PDB entry 7VY3 | electron microscopy, 2.63 A resolution | chains L and D of the 25 polymer chains in the assembly

Chain L:
Molecule: Photosynthetic reaction center L subunit
From: Rhodobacter sphaeroides f. sp. denitrificans
Reference sequence: A0A7Z6QV46 (A0A7Z6QV46_CERSP); residues 1-281 here correspond to UniProt positions 2-282 (UniProt number = residue number + 1)
Amino-acid sequence (281 residues; row label = number of the first residue in the row):
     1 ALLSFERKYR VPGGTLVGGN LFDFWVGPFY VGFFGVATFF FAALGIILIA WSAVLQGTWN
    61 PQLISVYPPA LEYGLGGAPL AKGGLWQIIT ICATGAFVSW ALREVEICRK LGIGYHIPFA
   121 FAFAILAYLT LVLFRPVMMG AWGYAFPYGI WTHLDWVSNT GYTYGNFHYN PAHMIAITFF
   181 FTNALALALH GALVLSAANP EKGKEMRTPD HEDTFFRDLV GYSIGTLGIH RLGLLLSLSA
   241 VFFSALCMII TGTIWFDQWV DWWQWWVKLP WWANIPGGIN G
Ion coordination: Fe ion: His190, His230 (shared with 3 residues of chain M)
Ligand contacts:
  - bacteriochlorophyll a (BCL), molecule 1: Leu21, Phe22, Phe33, Val36
  - bacteriochlorophyll a (BCL), molecule 2: Ile46, Ile49, Phe97, Tyr128, Leu131, Phe146, Ile150, Trp151, His153, Leu154, Trp156, Val157
  - bacteriochlorophyll a (BCL), molecule 3: Phe97, Phe121, Ala124, Ile125, Ala127, Tyr128, Leu131, Trp156, Val157, Ser158, Thr160, Gly161, Tyr162, Asn166, Phe167, His168, His173, Ala176, Ile177, Phe180, Phe181, Val241, Ser244, Ala245, Cys247, Met248
  - bacteriochlorophyll a (BCL), molecule 4: Val157, Tyr162, His168, Phe181
  - bacteriochlorophyll a (BCL), molecule 5: His168, His173, Met174, Ile177, Thr178, Phe181, Thr182, Leu185
  - bacteriopheophytin a (BPH), molecule 1: Thr38, Phe41, Ala42, Gly45, Ile46, Ile49, Ile89, Cys92, Ala93, Ala96, Phe97, Trp100, Glu104, Ile117, Ala120, Phe121, Phe123, Ala124, Tyr128, Phe146, Tyr148, Gly149, Ile150, His153, Phe180, Ser237, Leu238, Val241
  - bacteriopheophytin a (BPH), molecule 2: Phe181, Ala184, Leu185, Ala188, Leu189, Phe216, Leu219, Val220
  - phosphatidylethanolamine (PTY): Ala1, Pro28, Phe29, Phe39, Ala42, Ala43
  - ubiquinone-10 (U10), molecule 1: Val26, Phe29, Val31, Gly35, Phe39, Trp100, Arg103
  - ubiquinone-10 (U10), molecule 2: Val36, Ala37, Phe40, Phe41, Ile91, Gly95
  - ubiquinone-10 (U10), molecule 3: Ile175, Thr178, Phe179, Thr182, Ala186, Leu189, His190, Leu193, Val194, Glu212, Asp213, Phe216, Tyr222, Ser223, Ile224, Gly225, Thr226, Ile229, Leu232, Leu236
  - ubiquinone-10 (U10), molecule 4: Thr178, Trp263, Trp265, Trp266

Chain D:
Molecule: Antenna pigment protein alpha chain
From: Rhodobacter sphaeroides f. sp. denitrificans
Reference sequence: A0A7Z6W8S0 (A0A7Z6W8S0_CERSP); residues 1-54 here = UniProt positions 1-54
Amino-acid sequence (54 residues; numbered 1 to 54; the number before each row is that of its first residue):
     1 MSKFYKIWMI FDPRRVFVAQ GVFLFLLAVM IHLILLSTPS YNWLEISAAK YNRV
Modified residues: Met1 (N-formylmethionine; FME)
Ligand contacts:
  - bacteriochlorophyll a (BCL), molecule 1: Phe4, Ile7, Val16, Gln20, Phe23, Ile31
  - bacteriochlorophyll a (BCL), molecule 2: Gly21, Leu24, Phe25, Ala28, His32, Leu35, Tyr41, Trp43
  - bacteriochlorophyll a (BCL), molecule 3: Leu24, Leu27, Ala28, Ile31, His32, Leu35, Tyr41
  - spheroidene (SPO), molecule 1: Lys3, Phe4, Lys6, Ile7, Met9, Ile10
  - spheroidene (SPO), molecule 2: Phe17, Gln20, Phe23, Leu24, Leu27, Met30, Ile31, Ile34
  - spheroidene (SPO), molecule 3: Phe25, Ala28, Val29, His32, Leu33, Leu36
  - ubiquinone-10 (U10): Phe17, Val18, Gly21, Val22, Phe25

Interface between chain L and chain D:
Residue-residue contacts (16; chain L residue first):
  Phe22(L) with Val18(D), hydrophobic
  Phe24(L) with Arg15(D)
  Trp25(L) with Arg15(D), hydrogen bond (backbone-side chain)
  Val26(L) with Arg15(D)
  Val36(L) with Val18(D), hydrophobic; Val22(D), hydrophobic
  Phe39(L) with Val22(D), hydrophobic
  Phe40(L) with Phe25(D), hydrophobic; Leu26(D), hydrophobic
  Ala43(L) with Leu26(D), hydrophobic
  Leu44(L) with Leu26(D)
  Ile47(L) with Met30(D), hydrophobic
  Leu48(L) with Leu33(D), hydrophobic
  Trp51(L) with Ile34(D), hydrophobic; Ser37(D), hydrogen bond
  Leu80(L) with Ser37(D)
Interface residues without a listed pair, chain L (16 interface residues in all): Leu55, Leu85, Ile88
Interface residues without a listed pair, chain D (12 interface residues in all): Val29, Leu36, Thr38

Summary:
16 residues of chain L face 12 of chain D across their interface; the contacts include 2 hydrogen bonds. Polar
pairs include Trp25(L)-Arg15(D) and Trp51(L)-Ser37(D). One bacteriochlorophyll a molecule and one
ubiquinone-10 molecule are bound between chain L and chain D.
Chain L is Photosynthetic reaction center L subunit and chain D is Antenna pigment protein alpha chain, both
from Rhodobacter sphaeroides f. sp. denitrificans; the structure, Structure of photosynthetic LH1-rc
super-complex of rhodobacter sphaeroides lacking protein-U, was determined by electron microscopy (same
publication as 7VY2).
